8WHB - chains F and I of the 10 polymer chains in the assembly; structure by electron microscopy, 3.17 A resolution.

Chain F:
Molecule: Histone H4
From: Arabidopsis thaliana
UniProt: P59259 (H4_ARATH); residues 0-102 here correspond to UniProt positions 1-103 (UniProt number = residue number + 1)
Sequence (103 residues; numbered 0 to 102; the number before each row is that of its first residue; numbering starts at 0):
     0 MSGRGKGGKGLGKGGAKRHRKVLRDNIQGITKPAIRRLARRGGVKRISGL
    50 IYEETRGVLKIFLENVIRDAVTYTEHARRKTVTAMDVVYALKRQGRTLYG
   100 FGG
Disordered / not traced: 0-23, 101-102
Swiss-Prot annotation at these positions:
  - DNA-binding region: Lys16 to Lys20

Chain I:
Molecule: sense strand (147-nt DNA)
Sequence (147 nucleotides; row label = number of the first residue in the row):
     1 ATCGAGAATCCCGGTGCCGAGGCCGCTCAATTGGTCGTAGACAGCTCTAG
    51 CACCGCTTAAACGCACGTACGCGCTGTCCCCCGCGTTTAACCGCCCAAGG
   101 GGATTACTCCCTAGTCTCCAGGCACGTGTCAGATATATACATCCGAT
Disordered / not traced: 1-13

How chain F and chain I interact:
Contacting residue pairs - 11 pairs, chain F then chain I:
  Arg35(F) - DC82(I)  salt bridge to the phosphate
  Arg45(F) - DC81(I)  sugar contact
  Arg45(F) - DC82(I)  phosphate contact
  Ile46(F) - DC81(I)  sugar contact
  Ile46(F) - DC82(I)  hydrogen bond to the phosphate
  Gly48(F) - DC81(I)  phosphate contact
  Arg78(F) - DG102(I)  phosphate contact
  Lys79(F) - DG101(I)  salt bridge to the phosphate
  Lys79(F) - DG102(I)  hydrogen bond to the phosphate
  Thr80(F) - DG101(I)  hydrogen bond to the phosphate
  Thr80(F) - DG102(I)  hydrogen bond to the phosphate
Interface residues without a listed pair, chain F (11 interface residues in all): Arg39, Lys44, Ser47, Thr82
Interface residues without a listed pair, chain I (5 interface residues in all): DA103

Summary:
The interface between chain F and chain I involves 11 residues on one side and 5 on the other; the contacts
include 4 hydrogen bonds and 2 salt bridges. Polar pairs include Ile46(F)-DC82(I), Lys79(F)-DG102(I) and
Thr80(F)-DG101(I).
Chain F is Histone H4 (Arabidopsis thaliana) and chain I is sense strand (147-nt DNA); the structure,
Structure of nucleosome core particle of Arabidopsis thaliana, was determined by electron microscopy (same
publication as 8WH5, 8WH8, 8WH9 and 8WHA).
